Entry 6KU1 (X-ray diffraction, 2.25 A resolution); this record covers chain A.

Chain A:
Protein: Sulfurtransferase
Organism: Chlorobium limicola
UniProt: B3ECE3 (B3ECE3_CHLL2); numbering as in UniProt (aligned over 2-457)
Sequence (460 residues; row label = number of the first residue in the row; numbers below 1 keep their minus sign (Gly-2 is residue -2)):
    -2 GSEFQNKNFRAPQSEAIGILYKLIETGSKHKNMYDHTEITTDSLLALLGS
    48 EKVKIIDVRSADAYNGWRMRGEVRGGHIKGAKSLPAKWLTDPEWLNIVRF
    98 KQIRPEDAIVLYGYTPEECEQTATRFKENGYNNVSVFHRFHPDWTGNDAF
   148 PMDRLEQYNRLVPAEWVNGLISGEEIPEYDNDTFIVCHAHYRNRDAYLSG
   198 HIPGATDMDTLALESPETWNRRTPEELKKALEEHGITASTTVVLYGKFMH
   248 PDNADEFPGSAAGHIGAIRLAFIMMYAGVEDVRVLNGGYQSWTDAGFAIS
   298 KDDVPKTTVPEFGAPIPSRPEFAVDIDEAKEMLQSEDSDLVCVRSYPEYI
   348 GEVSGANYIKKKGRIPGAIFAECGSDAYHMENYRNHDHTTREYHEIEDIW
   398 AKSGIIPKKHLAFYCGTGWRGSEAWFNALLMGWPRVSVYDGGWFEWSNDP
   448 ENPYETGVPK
Not modelled in the structure: -2 to 31
Differences from the reference sequence: expression tag (-2 to 1); engineered mutation Ala353 (Tyr in B3ECE3)
Modified residues: Cys339 ((2S)-2-amino-3-trisulfanylpropanoic acid; TSY); Cys412 (S-mercaptocysteine; CSS)
Ion coordination: Mg2+ site 1: Ser47, Val50; Mg2+ site 2: Trp216, Asn217, Thr414, Asp437
Ligand contacts: LW8 (trimethyl-[(2S)-1-oxidanyl-1-oxidanylidene-3-(2-sulfanylidene-1,3-dihydroimidazol-4-yl)propan-2-yl]azanium): Tyr188, Glu211, Trp216, Gly256, Ala353, Tyr355, Ile356, Ala374, Tyr375, Cys412, Gly413, Thr414, Trp416, Arg417
From the paper describing this entry:
  - binding site for LW8: Cys412
  - catalytic residues: Cys412
  - mutagenesis - C116A/C184A/C339A/C370A: decreased catalytic activity
  - catalytic residues: Thr414 (from molecular simulation)

Overview:
Bound to chain A: compound LW8. Ser47 and Val50 coordinate Mg2+ site 1. Trp216, Asn217, Thr414 and Asp437
coordinate Mg2+ site 2. From the paper: catalytic residues Cys412 and Thr414; C116A/C184A/C339A/C370A reduce
catalytic activity.
Chain A is Sulfurtransferase (Chlorobium limicola); the structure, The structure of EanB/Y353A complex with
ergothioneine, was determined by X-ray diffraction, deposited together with 6KTV, 6KTW, 6KTX, 6KTZ and 6KU2.
